1V08 - chains A and B; structure by X-ray diffraction, 1.90 A resolution.

== Chain A (and B) ==
Protein: Beta-glucosidase
From: Zea mays
Notes: EC 3.2.1.21; chain B of this document is another copy of the same molecule, construct and numbering; everything in this record applies to it too
UniProt: P49235 (BGLC_MAIZE); residues 1-512 here correspond to UniProt positions 55-566 (UniProt number = residue number + 54)
Chain sequence (512 residues; row label = number of the first residue in the row):
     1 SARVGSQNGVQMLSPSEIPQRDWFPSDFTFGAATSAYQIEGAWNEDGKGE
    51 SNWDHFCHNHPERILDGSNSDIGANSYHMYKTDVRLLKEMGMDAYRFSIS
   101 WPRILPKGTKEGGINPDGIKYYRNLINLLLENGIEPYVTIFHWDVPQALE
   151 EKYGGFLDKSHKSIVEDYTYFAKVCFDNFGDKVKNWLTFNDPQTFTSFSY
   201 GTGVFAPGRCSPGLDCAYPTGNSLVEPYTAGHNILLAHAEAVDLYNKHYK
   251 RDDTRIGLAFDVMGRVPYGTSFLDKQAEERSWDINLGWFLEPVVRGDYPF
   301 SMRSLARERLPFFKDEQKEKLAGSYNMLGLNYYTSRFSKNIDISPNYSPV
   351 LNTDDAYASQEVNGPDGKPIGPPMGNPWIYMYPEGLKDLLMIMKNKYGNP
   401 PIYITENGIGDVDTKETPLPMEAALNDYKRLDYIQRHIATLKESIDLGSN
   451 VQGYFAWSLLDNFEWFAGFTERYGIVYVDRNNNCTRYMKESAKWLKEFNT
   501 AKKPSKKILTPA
Disordered / not traced: 1-11, 503-512
Construct notes: engineered mutation Asp-191 (Glu245 in P49235)
Disulfides: Cys-210/Cys-216
Small-molecule neighbours:
  - nojirimycine tetrazole (NTZ), molecule 1: Gln-38, His-142, Trp-143, Asn-190, Asp-191, Asn-331, Tyr-333, Trp-378, Glu-406, Trp-457, Glu-464, Trp-465, Tyr-473
  - nojirimycine tetrazole (NTZ), molecule 2: Trp-143, Asp-191, Thr-194, Phe-198, Phe-205, Asp-261, Met-263, Trp-378, Glu-464, Trp-465, Phe-466
Curated features (UniProtKB/Swiss-Prot):
  - region (Dimerization): Ser-271 to Arg-307, Asn-340 to Leu-351, Lys-396 to Asn-399
  - active site: Glu-406 (Nucleophile)
  - binding site (a beta-D-glucoside): Gln-38, His-142, Tyr-333, Glu-406, Trp-457, Glu-464, Trp-465, Tyr-473

== Interface between chain A and chain B ==
Pairs across the interface (35; chain A residue first):
  Phe-272(A) / Glu-291(B)
  Phe-272(A) / Lys-396(B)
  Leu-273(A) / Arg-295(B)
  Gln-276(A) / Lys-396(B)
  Arg-280(A) / Phe-300(B)
  Glu-291(A) / Phe-272(B)
  Arg-295(A) / Leu-273(B)
  Arg-295(A) / Asp-342(B)  salt bridge
  Phe-300(A) / Arg-280(B)
  Phe-300(A) / Leu-305(B)  hydrophobic
  Phe-300(A) / Ile-341(B)
  Phe-300(A) / Ile-343(B)  hydrophobic
  Phe-300(A) / Tyr-357(B)  hydrophobic
  Arg-303(A) / Ile-343(B)
  Ser-304(A) / Ser-304(B)
  Ser-304(A) / Leu-305(B)
  Ser-304(A) / Ile-343(B)
  Leu-305(A) / Phe-300(B)  hydrophobic
  Leu-305(A) / Ser-304(B)
  Arg-307(A) / Ser-304(B)  hydrogen bond (side chain-backbone)
  Phe-312(A) / Ile-343(B)
  Phe-312(A) / Ser-344(B)
  Phe-312(A) / Pro-345(B)
  Ile-341(A) / Phe-300(B)
  Asp-342(A) / Arg-295(B)  salt bridge
  Ile-343(A) / Phe-300(B)  hydrophobic
  Ile-343(A) / Arg-303(B)
  Ile-343(A) / Ser-304(B)
  Ile-343(A) / Phe-312(B)
  Ser-344(A) / Phe-312(B)
  Pro-345(A) / Phe-312(B)
  Tyr-357(A) / Phe-300(B)  hydrophobic
  Lys-396(A) / Phe-272(B)
  Lys-396(A) / Gln-276(B)
  Tyr-397(A) / Phe-272(B)  hydrophobic
Interface residues without a listed pair, chain B (21 interface residues in all): Arg-307, Asn-340, Tyr-397

== Summary ==
Chain A and chain B form an interface of 20 and 21 residues respectively; the contacts include 1 hydrogen bond
and 2 salt bridges. Among the polar pairs are Arg-295(A)/Asp-342(B) and Arg-307(A)/Ser-304(B). Chain A binds
nojirimycine tetrazole.
Chain A and chain B are both Beta-glucosidase (Zea mays); the structure, Crystal structure of the Zea maze
beta-glucosidase-1 in complex with gluco-tetrazole, was determined by X-ray diffraction (same publication as
1V02 and 1V03).
